4YTX - chains B and N of the 4 polymer chains in the assembly; structure by X-ray diffraction, 3.20 A resolution.

Chain B (and N):
Name: Protein UPS1, mitochondrial
From: Saccharomyces cerevisiae (strain ATCC 204508 / S288c)
Notes: chain N of this document is another copy of the same molecule, construct and numbering; everything in this record applies to it too
UniProtKB: Q05776 (UPS1_YEAST); residues 1-170 here = UniProt positions 1-170
Amino-acid sequence (184 residues; row label = number of the first residue in the row; numbers below 1 keep their minus sign (Met-13 is residue -13)):
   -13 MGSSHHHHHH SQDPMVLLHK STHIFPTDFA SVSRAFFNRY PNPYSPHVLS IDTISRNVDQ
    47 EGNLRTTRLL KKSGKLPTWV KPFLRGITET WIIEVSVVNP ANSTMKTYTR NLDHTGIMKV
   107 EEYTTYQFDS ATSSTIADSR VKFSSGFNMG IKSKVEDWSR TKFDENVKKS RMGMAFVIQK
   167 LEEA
Not modelled in the structure: -13 to -1, 160-170 (chain N: -13 to 2, 62-71, 170)
Sequence notes: expression tag (-13 to 0)
Residues lining bound ligands: 1,2-dilauroyl-sn-glycero-3-phosphate (PX2): Tyr26, Tyr30, Ser31, His33, Val34, Lys58, Ser59, Gly60, Leu62, Ile73, Glu75, Thr76, Ile78, Thr95, Arg96, Asn97, His100, Ile103, Met104, Val106, Glu108
Curated features (UniProtKB/Swiss-Prot):
  - binding site (a 1,2-diacyl-sn-glycero-3-phosphate): Tyr26, Lys58, Lys148, Asn152
  - mutagenesis: Phe23 (F23D: Strongly impairs interaction with MDM35. Failure to complement the mitochondrial defects of UPS1-deficient cells), Arg25 (R25E: Nearly abolishes phosphatidic acid transfer activity; R25K: No effect on phosphatidic acid transfer activity), His33 (H33E: Failure to complement the mitochondrial defects of UPS1-deficient cells; when associated with E-58; E-61; E-148 and E-155), Arg42 (R42D: Impairs interaction with MDM35. Reduces ability to complement the mitochondrial defects of UPS1-deficient cells), Leu50 (L50D: Strongly impairs interaction with MDM35. Failure to complement the mitochondrial defects of UPS1-deficient cells), Arg54 (R54E: Decreases phosphatidic acid transfer activity and impairs cardiolipin biosynthesis), Lys58 (K58E: Failure to complement the mitochondrial defects of UPS1-deficient cells; when associated with E-33; E-61; E-148 and E-155), Lys61 (K61E: Failure to complement the mitochondrial defects of UPS1-deficient cells; when associated with E-33; E-58; E-148 and E-155; K61E: Nearly abolishes phosphatidic acid transfer activity ...), Leu62 (L62A: Decreases phosphatidic acid binding and impairs cardiolipin biosynthesis; when associated with A-65), Trp65 (W65A: Decreases phosphatidic acid binding and impairs cardiolipin biosynthesis; when associated with A-62), Trp77 (W77D: Impairs interaction with MDM35. Reduces ability to complement the mitochondrial defects of UPS1-deficient cells), Ile78 (I78D: Failure to complement the mitochondrial defects of UPS1-deficient cells), 8 further mutagenesis entries in UniProt
What the authors report for this chain:
  - binding site for 1,2-dilauroyl-sn-glycero-3-phosphate: Tyr26, His33, Lys58, Thr76, Ile78, Met104, Val106
  - mutagenesis - K61E/K155E: abolished binding to cardiolipin-containing liposomes
  - mutagenesis - K6E/K128E, R25E, R25K: unchanged binding to cardiolipin-containing liposomes
  - mutagenesis - K6E/K128E, R25K: unchanged binding to PA
  - mutagenesis - R25E, K61E/K155E: abolished binding to NBD-PA

Interface between chain B and chain N:
Pairs across the interface (49):
  Met1(B) with Val141(N), hydrophobic
  Leu3(B) with Val141(N); Glu142(N); Ser145(N)
  His5(B) with Ser145(N); Arg146(N), hydrogen bond (side chain-backbone); Phe149(N)
  Lys6(B) with Phe149(N)
  Ser7(B) with Phe149(N); Arg157(N), hydrogen bond
  Thr8(B) with Arg157(N), hydrogen bond (backbone-side chain)
  His9(B) with Arg157(N)
  Thr13(B) with Glu168(N)
  Ser17(B) with Glu168(N)
  Val18(B) with Met160(N), hydrophobic; Ile164(N), hydrophobic
  Arg20(B) with Leu167(N)
  Ala21(B) with Met160(N); Val163(N), hydrophobic; Ile164(N), hydrophobic
  Phe22(B) with Met160(N)
  Asn24(B) with Val163(N)
  Arg25(B) with Val163(N)
  Asn28(B) with Gly159(N); Val163(N)
  Pro29(B) with Phe162(N), hydrophobic
  Tyr30(B) with Lys155(N); Met158(N); Gly159(N)
  His33(B) with Lys155(N)
  Met104(B) with Trp144(N), hydrophobic
  Tyr112(B) with Met160(N)
  Ser125(B) with Arg157(N), hydrogen bond
  Val127(B) with Phe149(N), hydrophobic
  Phe129(B) with Ser145(N)
  Lys138(B) with Asn134(N)
  Ser145(B) with His5(N); Phe129(N)
  Arg146(B) with His5(N)
  Phe149(B) with Phe129(N), hydrophobic
  Val153(B) with Ser7(N)
  Lys155(B) with Tyr30(N)
  Ser156(B) with Arg25(N), hydrogen bond
  Arg157(B) with Ser7(N), hydrogen bond; Thr8(N); His9(N); Ser125(N)
  Gly159(B) with Arg25(N); Tyr30(N)
Interface residues without a listed pair, chain B (35 interface residues in all): Phe11, Pro27
Interface residues without a listed pair, chain N (30 interface residues in all): Phe11, Asn28, Val106, Ala123, Val127

In short:
Chain B and chain N form an interface of 35 and 30 residues respectively; the contacts include 6 hydrogen
bonds. Among the polar pairs are His5(B)-Arg146(N), Ser7(B)-Arg157(N) and Thr8(B)-Arg157(N). From the paper: a
binding site for 1,2-dilauroyl-sn-glycero-3-phosphate at Tyr26(B), His33(B) and Lys58(B) among others; R25E
and K61E/K155E of chain B abolish binding to NBD-PA; 4 substitutions were tested in all.
Both chains are Protein UPS1, mitochondrial (Saccharomyces cerevisiae (strain ATCC 204508 / S288c)). Entry
4YTX (Crystal structure of Ups1-Mdm35 complex with PA) was determined by X-ray diffraction, deposited together
with 4YTV and 4YTW.
